PDB entry 5N70 | X-ray diffraction, 1.81 A resolution | chain A

Chain A:
Protein: Putative cathepsin d
From: Ixodes ricinus
UniProtKB: V5HCK7 (V5HCK7_IXORI); residues 23-361 here correspond to UniProt positions 44-382 (UniProt number = residue number + 21)
Amino-acid sequence (345 residues; row label = number of the first residue in the row):
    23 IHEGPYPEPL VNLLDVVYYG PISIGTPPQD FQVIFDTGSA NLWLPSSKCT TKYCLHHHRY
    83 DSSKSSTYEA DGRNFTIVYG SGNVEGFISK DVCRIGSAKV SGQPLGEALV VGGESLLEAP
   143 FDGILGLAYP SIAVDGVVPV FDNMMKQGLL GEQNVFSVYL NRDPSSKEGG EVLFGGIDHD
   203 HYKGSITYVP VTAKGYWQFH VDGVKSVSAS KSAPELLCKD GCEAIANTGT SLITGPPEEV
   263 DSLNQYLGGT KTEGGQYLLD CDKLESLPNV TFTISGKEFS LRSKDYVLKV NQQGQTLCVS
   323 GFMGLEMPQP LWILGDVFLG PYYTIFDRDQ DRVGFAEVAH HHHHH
Disordered / not traced: 362-367
Sequence notes: conflict Val39 (Glu60 in V5HCK7), Leu182 (Arg203 in V5HCK7), Asn249 (Asp270 in V5HCK7); expression tag (362-367)
Cystine bridges: Cys71-Cys76, Cys240-Cys244, Cys283-Cys320

Overview:
Chain A is Putative cathepsin d (Ixodes ricinus); the structure, Crystal structure of mature cathepsin D from
the tick ixodes ricinus (IRCD1) in complex with the ..., was determined by X-ray diffraction (same publication
as 5N71, 5N7N and 5N7Q).
